Entry 4X4D (X-ray diffraction, 2.80 A resolution); this record covers chains A and F of the 6 polymer chains in the assembly.

# Chain A
Protein: Regulatory protein
From: Enterobacter sp. RFL1396
UniProt: Q8GGH0 (Q8GGH0_9ENTR); residue numbers follow UniProt; this construct covers 1-79
Chain sequence (82 residues; row label = number of the first residue in the row; numbers below 1 keep their minus sign (Gly-2 is residue -2)):
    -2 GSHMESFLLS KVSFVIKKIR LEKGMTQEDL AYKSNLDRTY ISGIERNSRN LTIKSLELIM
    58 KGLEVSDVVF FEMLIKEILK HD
Not modelled in the structure: -2 to 1, 78-79
Construct notes: expression tag (-2 to 0)

# Chain F
Molecule: 35-nt DNA strand
Notes: fragment: Operator DNA
Sequence (35 nucleotides; numbered 1 to 35; the number before each row is that of its first residue):
     1 ATGTTGACTA TAATCACACG GACTATAAGT CACAT

# Chain A / chain F interface
Contacting residue pairs (13; chain A residue first):
  Leu33(A) with DG29(F), phosphate contact
  Asp34(A) with DT30(F), base contact
  Thr36(A) with DT30(F), base contact; DC31(F), base contact; DA32(F), base contact
  Tyr37(A) with DA28(F), hydrogen bond to the phosphate
  Arg46(A) with DA28(F), hydrogen bond to the base; DG29(F), hydrogen bond to the base
  Asn47(A) with DA27(F), hydrogen bond to the phosphate
  Leu48(A) with DA28(F), phosphate contact
  Thr49(A) with DA27(F), phosphate contact; DA28(F), hydrogen bond to the phosphate
  Ser52(A) with DA28(F), hydrogen bond to the phosphate

# In short
9 residues of chain A face 6 of chain F across their interface, with 6 hydrogen bonds. Among the polar pairs
are Arg46(A)-DA28(F), Arg46(A)-DG29(F) and Tyr37(A)-DA28(F).
Here chain A is Regulatory protein (Enterobacter sp. RFL1396) and chain F is a 35-nt DNA strand. Entry 4X4D
(RADIATION DAMAGE TO THE NUCLEOPROTEIN COMPLEX C.Esp1396I: DOSE (DWD) 10.3 MGy) was determined by X-ray
diffraction together with 4X4B, 4X4C, 4X4E, 4X4F, 4X4G, 4X4H and 4X4I from the same study.
